PDB entry 8AHL | electron microscopy, 4.10 A resolution (low resolution: residue-level contacts below are approximate; hydrogen-bond / salt-bridge calls are withheld) | chains A and H of the 12 polymer chains in the assembly

[Chain A (and H)]
Protein: Crescentin
Organism: Caulobacter vibrioides
Notes: chain H of this document is another copy of the same molecule, construct and numbering; everything in this record applies to it too
UniProt: A0A8F8EC09 (A0A8F8EC09_CAUVI); the construct has insertions or renumbered stretches relative to UniProt, so the offset changes along the chain: 1-405 = UniProt 1-405; 409-460 = UniProt 406-457
Amino-acid sequence (460 residues; row label = number of the first residue in the row):
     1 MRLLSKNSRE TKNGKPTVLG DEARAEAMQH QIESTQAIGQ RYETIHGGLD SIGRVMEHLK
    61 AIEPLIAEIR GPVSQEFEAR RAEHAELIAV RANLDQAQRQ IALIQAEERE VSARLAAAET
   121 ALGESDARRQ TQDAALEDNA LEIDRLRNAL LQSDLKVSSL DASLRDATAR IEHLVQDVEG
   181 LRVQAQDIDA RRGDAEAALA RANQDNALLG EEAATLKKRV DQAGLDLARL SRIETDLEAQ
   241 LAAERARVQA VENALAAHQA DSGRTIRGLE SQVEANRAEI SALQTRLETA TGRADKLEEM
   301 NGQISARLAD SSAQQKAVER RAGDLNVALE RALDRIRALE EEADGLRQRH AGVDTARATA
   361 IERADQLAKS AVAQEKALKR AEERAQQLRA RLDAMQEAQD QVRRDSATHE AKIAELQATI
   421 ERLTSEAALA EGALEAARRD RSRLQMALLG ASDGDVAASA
Unresolved in the structure: 1-32, 278-460 (chain H: 1-30, 194-460)
Differences from the reference sequence: insertion (406-408)
Reported in the primary citation:
  - self-association interface (contacts with another copy of this molecule); pairs are residue here / residue on that copy: Glu63-Glu57, Ser74-Glu43

[Interface between chain A and chain H]
Residue-residue contacts - 30 pairs, chain A then chain H:
  Ser34(A) with Arg80(H)
  Ile38(A) with Arg80(H)
  Arg41(A) with Glu76(H); Arg80(H)
  Tyr42(A) with Phe77(H)
  Ile45(A) with Val73(H); Phe77(H)
  Ile52(A) with Ile66(H)
  Val55(A) with Ile62(H)
  Leu59(A) with Leu59(H)
  Ile62(A) with Val55(H); Met56(H)
  Ile66(A) with Ile52(H)
  Glu68(A) with Thr44(H)
  Ile69(A) with Ile45(H)
  Pro72(A) with Arg41(H)
  Val73(A) with Arg41(H)
  Glu76(A) with Ala37(H); Ile38(H); Arg41(H)
  Phe77(A) with Tyr42(H)
  Arg80(A) with Ser34(H); Thr35(H); Ile38(H)
  Glu83(A) with Gln31(H); Glu33(H); Ser34(H)
  Glu86(A) with Gln31(H); Glu33(H)
  Leu87(A) with Gln31(H)
Also at the interface, not in a pair above, chain A (24 interface residues in all): Met56, His58, Leu65, Val90
Also at the interface, not in a pair above, chain H (23 interface residues in all): Leu49, Ser51, Arg54

[In short]
Chain A and chain H form an interface of 24 and 23 residues respectively. The paper reports a self-association
interface involving Glu63(A) and Ser74(A).
Chain A and chain H are both Crescentin (Caulobacter vibrioides); the structure, Cryo-EM structure of
crescentin filaments (stutter mutant, C1 symmetry and large box), was determined by electron microscopy
together with 8AFE, 8AFH, 8AFL, 8AFM, 8AIA, 8AIX and 8AJB from the same study.
